5J0Y - chains A and P of the 4 polymer chains in the assembly; structure by X-ray diffraction, 2.00 A resolution.

Chain A:
Molecule: DNA polymerase beta
From: Homo sapiens
Notes: EC 2.7.7.7, 4.2.99.-
UniProtKB: P06746 (DPOLB_HUMAN); residue numbers follow UniProt; this construct covers 1-335
Chain sequence (335 residues; numbered 1 to 335; the number before each row is that of its first residue):
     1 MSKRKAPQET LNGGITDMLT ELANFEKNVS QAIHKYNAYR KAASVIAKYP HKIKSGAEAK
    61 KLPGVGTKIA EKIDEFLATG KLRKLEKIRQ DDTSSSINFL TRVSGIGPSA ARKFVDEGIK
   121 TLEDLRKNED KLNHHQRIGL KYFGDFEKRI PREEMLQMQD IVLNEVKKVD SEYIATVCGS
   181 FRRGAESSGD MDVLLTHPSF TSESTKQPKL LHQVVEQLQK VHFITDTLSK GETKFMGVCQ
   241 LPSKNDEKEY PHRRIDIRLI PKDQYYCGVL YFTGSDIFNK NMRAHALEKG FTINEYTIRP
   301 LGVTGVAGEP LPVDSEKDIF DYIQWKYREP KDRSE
Unresolved in the structure: 1-5, 205-207
Ion coordination: Na+ site 1: Ser-30, Ser-171; Na+ site 2: Lys-60, Leu-62, Val-65 (shared with 1 residue of chain D); Na+ site 3: Thr-101, Val-103, Ile-106 (shared with DG9(P) of chain P); Na+ site 4 near Thr-101 (its only coordinating residue here)
UniProt features mapped onto this chain:
  - region: Arg-183 to Asp-192 (DNA-binding)
  - active site: Lys-72 (Nucleophile)
  - binding site (K(+)): Lys-60, Leu-62, Val-65, Thr-101, Val-103, Ile-106
  - binding site (Na(+)): Lys-60, Leu-62, Val-65, Thr-101, Val-103, Ile-106
  - binding site (dATP): Arg-149, Ser-180, Arg-183, Gly-189, Asp-190
  - binding site (dCTP): Arg-149, Ser-180, Arg-183, Gly-189, Asp-190
  - binding site (dGTP): Arg-149, Ser-180, Arg-183, Gly-189, Asp-190, Asp-192
  - binding site (dTTP): Arg-149, Ser-180, Arg-183, Gly-189, Asp-190
  - binding site (Mg(2+)): Asp-190, Asp-192, Asp-256
  - modified residue: Lys-72 (N6-acetyllysine), Arg-83 (Omega-N-methylarginine), Arg-152 (Omega-N-methylarginine)
  - cross-link (Glycyl lysine isopeptide (Lys-Gly)): Lys-41 (interchain with G-Cter in ubiquitin), Lys-61 (interchain with G-Cter in ubiquitin), Lys-81 (interchain with G-Cter in ubiquitin)
  - natural variant: Leu-22 (L22P: Found in a gastric cancer sample; uncertain significance), Tyr-39 (Y39C: Found in a gastric cancer sample; uncertain significance), Gly-118 (G118V: Decreased DNA-directed DNA polymerase activity), Arg-137 (R137Q: Decreased function in base-excision repair), Arg-149 (R149I: Decreased DNA-directed DNA polymerase activity), Asp-160 (D160N: Found in a gastric cancer sample; uncertain significance), Cys-239 (C239R: Found in a gastric cancer sample; uncertain significance), Lys-289 (K289M: Found in a colon cancer sample; uncertain significance), Asn-294 (N294D: Found in a gastric cancer sample; uncertain significance), Glu-295 (E295K: Found in a gastric cancer sample; uncertain significance)
  - mutagenesis: Phe-25 (F25W: No effect on 5'-dRP lyase activity. Decreased ssDNA binding), His-34 (H34G: Decreased 5'-dRP lyase activity. Decreased ssDNA binding), Lys-35 (K35A: Decreased 5'-dRP lyase activity. Decreased ssDNA binding. Loss of 5'-dRP lyase activity; when associated with A-68 and A-72. Decreased ssDNA binding; when associated with A-68 and A-72 ...), Tyr-39 (Y39F: No effect on 5'-dRP lyase activity; Y39Q: Abolishes DNA polymerase and 5'-dRP lyase activity), Lys-41 (K41R: Abolishes ubiquitination; when associated with R-61 and R-81), Lys-60 (K60A: Decreased 5'-dRP lyase activity. Decreased ssDNA binding), Lys-61 (K61R: Abolishes ubiquitination; when associated with R-41 and R-81), Lys-68 (K68A: No effect on 5'-dRP lyase activity. Decreased ssDNA binding. Loss of 5'-dRP lyase activity; when associated with A-35 and A-72. Decreased ssDNA binding; when associated with A-35 and A-72 ...), Glu-71 (E71Q: No effect on 5'-dRP lyase activity. No effect on structure shown by circular dichroism. No effect on ssDNA binding), Lys-72 (K72A: Severely reduced 5'-dRP lyase activity. Does not affect ssDNA binding. Loss of 5'-dRP lyase activity; when associated with A-35 and A-68. Decreased ssDNA binding ...), Glu-75 (E75A: Slightly decreased 5'-dRP lyase activity. Decreased ssDNA binding. No effect on structure shown by circular dichroism), Lys-81 (K81R: Abolishes ubiquitination; when associated with R-41 and R-61), 5 further mutagenesis entries in UniProt

Chain P:
Molecule: Primer Strand
Sequence (10 nucleotides; each row starts with the number of its first residue):
     1 GCTGATGCGT
Ion coordination: Na+ site 1: DT3, DG4; Na+ site 2: DG9 (shared with Thr-101(A), Val-103(A), Ile-106(A) of chain A)

Chain A / chain P interface:
Pairs across the interface - 15 pairs, chain A then chain P:
  Val-103(A) / DG9(P)  phosphate contact
  Ser-104(A) / DG9(P)  phosphate contact
  Gly-105(A) / DC8(P)  sugar contact
  Gly-105(A) / DG9(P)  hydrogen bond to the phosphate
  Ile-106(A) / DG9(P)  phosphate contact
  Gly-107(A) / DC8(P)  hydrogen bond to the phosphate
  Pro-108(A) / DC8(P)  phosphate contact
  Ser-109(A) / DG7(P)  phosphate contact
  Ser-109(A) / DC8(P)  hydrogen bond to the phosphate
  Ala-110(A) / DC8(P)  hydrogen bond to the phosphate
  Met-236(A) / DG9(P)  phosphate contact
  Met-236(A) / DT10(P)  sugar contact
  Arg-254(A) / DT10(P)  salt bridge to the phosphate
  Asp-256(A) / DT10(P)  sugar contact
  Arg-258(A) / DT10(P)  hydrogen bond to the phosphate
Interface residues without a listed pair, chain A (14 interface residues in all): His-135, Phe-272

Summary:
Chain A and chain P form an interface of 14 and 4 residues respectively, with 5 hydrogen bonds and 1 salt
bridge. Among the polar pairs are Gly-105(A)/DG9(P), Gly-107(A)/DC8(P) and Ser-109(A)/DC8(P).
Chain A is DNA polymerase beta (Homo sapiens) and chain P is Primer Strand; the structure, Binary complex
crystal structure of DNA polymerase Beta with T:T mismatch at the primer terminus, was determined by X-ray
diffraction together with 5J0O, 5J0P, 5J0Q, 5J0R, 5J0S, 5J0T and 16 further entries from the same study.
